Entry 3VCD (X-ray diffraction, 2.35 A resolution); this record covers chains B and H of the 8 polymer chains in the assembly.

Chain B (and H):
Protein: Propanediol utilization polyhedral body protein PduT
From: Salmonella enterica
Notes: chain H of this document is another copy of the same molecule, construct and numbering; everything in this record applies to it too
Reference sequence: E7V033 (E7V033_SALTY); residue numbers follow UniProt; this construct covers 1-184
Sequence (192 residues; row label = number of the first residue in the row):
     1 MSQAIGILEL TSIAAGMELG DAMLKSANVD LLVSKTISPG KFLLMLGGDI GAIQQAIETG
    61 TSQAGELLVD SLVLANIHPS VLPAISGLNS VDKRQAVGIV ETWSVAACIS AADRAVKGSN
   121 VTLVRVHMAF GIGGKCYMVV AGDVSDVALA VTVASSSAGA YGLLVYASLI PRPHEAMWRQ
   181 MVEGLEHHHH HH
Not modelled in the structure: 1, 185-192
Construct notes: engineered mutation Ala15 (Lys in E7V033), Ser38 (Cys in E7V033), Leu67 (Met in E7V033), Ala148 (Asn in E7V033), Leu149 (Asn in E7V033), Ser156 (Glu in E7V033), Ala160 (Glu in E7V033), Tyr161 (Lys in E7V033), Ala167 (Arg in E7V033), Leu169 (Val in E7V033); expression tag (185-192)

How chain B and chain H interact:
Residue-residue contacts (20; chain B residue first):
  Ser145(B) with Ser145(H)
  Ala148(B) with Ala148(H); Leu149(H); Thr152(H), hydrogen bond (backbone-side chain)
  Leu149(B) with Ala148(H); Leu169(H), hydrophobic
  Val151(B) with Thr152(H)
  Thr152(B) with Ala148(H), hydrogen bond (side chain-backbone); Val151(H); Thr152(H), hydrogen bond; Leu169(H)
  Ser156(B) with Tyr166(H), hydrogen bond (backbone-side chain); Ala167(H), hydrogen bond (side chain-backbone)
  Gly159(B) with Tyr166(H)
  Ala160(B) with Tyr166(H)
  Tyr166(B) with Ser156(H), hydrogen bond (side chain-backbone); Ala160(H)
  Ala167(B) with Ser156(H), hydrogen bond (backbone-side chain)
  Leu169(B) with Leu149(H), hydrophobic; Thr152(H)
Other interface residues (no listed pair), chain B (13 interface residues in all): Leu164, Ser168
Other interface residues (no listed pair), chain H (13 interface residues in all): Gly159, Leu164, Ser168

Summary:
Chain B and chain H each contribute 13 residues to their interface; the contacts include 7 hydrogen bonds.
Polar contacts include Ala148(B)-Thr152(H), Thr152(B)-Thr152(H) and Ser156(B)-Tyr166(H).
Chain B and chain H are both Propanediol utilization polyhedral body protein PduT (Salmonella enterica); the
structure, Computationally Designed Self-assembling Octahedral Cage protein, O333, Crystallized in space group
R32, was determined by X-ray diffraction (same publication as 4DCL, 4DDF and 4EGG).
